Entry 6GNH (X-ray diffraction, 1.89 A resolution); this record covers chain A.

Chain A:
Molecule: Glycylpeptide N-tetradecanoyltransferase
From: Leishmania major
Notes: EC 2.3.1.97
UniProtKB: Q4Q5S8 (Q4Q5S8_LEIMA); residue numbers follow UniProt; this construct covers 5-421
Amino-acid sequence (438 residues; each row starts with the number of its first residue; numbers below 1 keep their minus sign (Met-16 is residue -16)):
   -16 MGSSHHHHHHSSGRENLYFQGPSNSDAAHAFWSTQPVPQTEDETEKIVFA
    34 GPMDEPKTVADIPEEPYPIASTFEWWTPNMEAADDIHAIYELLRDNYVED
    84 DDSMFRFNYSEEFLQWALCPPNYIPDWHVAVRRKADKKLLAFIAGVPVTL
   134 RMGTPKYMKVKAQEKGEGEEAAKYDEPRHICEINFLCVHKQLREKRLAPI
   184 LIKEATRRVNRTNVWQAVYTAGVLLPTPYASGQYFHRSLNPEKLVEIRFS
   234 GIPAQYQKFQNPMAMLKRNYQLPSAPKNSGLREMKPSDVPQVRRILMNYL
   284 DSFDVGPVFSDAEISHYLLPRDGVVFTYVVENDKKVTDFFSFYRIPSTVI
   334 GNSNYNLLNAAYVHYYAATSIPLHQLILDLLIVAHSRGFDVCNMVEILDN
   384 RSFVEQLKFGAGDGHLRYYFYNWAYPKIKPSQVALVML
Not modelled in the structure: -16 to 10
Construct notes: initiating methionine (-16); expression tag (-15 to 4)
Small-molecule neighbours:
  - F4T (methyl 4-(azepan-1-yl)-3-[(4-methoxyphenyl)sulfonylamino]benzoate): Val81, Glu82, Asp83, Phe88, Arg89, Phe90, Gly205, Tyr217, His219, Arg231, Phe232, Ser330, Leu341, Tyr345, Val374, Asn376, Gly395, Asp396, Gly397
  - tetradecanoyl-coa (MYA): Ala11, His12, Ala13, Phe14, Trp15, Asn79, Tyr80, Val81, Ile126, Ile166, Asn167, Phe168, Leu169, Cys170, Val171, Leu175, Arg176, Glu177, Lys178, Arg179, Leu180, Ala181, Pro182, Ile185, Thr189, Val192, Asn193, Val197, Trp198, Gln199, Ala200, Tyr202, Thr203, Ala204, Val206, Leu208, Tyr404
Reported in the primary citation:
  - binding site for F4T: Tyr217, Ser330, Asp396
  - conformationally variable residues (loop rearrangement, side-chain flip): Arg231 to Pro236
  - specificity-determining residues: Gly234 (proposed by the authors, not directly observed)

In short:
Bound to chain A: tetradecanoyl-coa and compound F4T. The paper reports a binding site for F4T at Tyr217,
Ser330 and Asp396; the specificity determinant Gly234.
Chain A is Glycylpeptide N-tetradecanoyltransferase (Leishmania major); the structure, Crystal Structure of
Leishmania major N-Myristoyltransferase (NMT) With Bound Myristoyl-CoA and an Azepanyl Phenyl
Benzylsulphonamide Ligand, was determined by X-ray diffraction (same publication as 6GNV, 6GNS, 6GNT and
6GNU).
